8IML - chains 3 and K of the 41 polymer chains in the assembly; structure by electron microscopy, 2.74 A resolution.

# Chain 3
Name: CpcJ
Organism: Anthocerotibacter panamensis
Chain sequence (531 residues; each row starts with the number of its first residue):
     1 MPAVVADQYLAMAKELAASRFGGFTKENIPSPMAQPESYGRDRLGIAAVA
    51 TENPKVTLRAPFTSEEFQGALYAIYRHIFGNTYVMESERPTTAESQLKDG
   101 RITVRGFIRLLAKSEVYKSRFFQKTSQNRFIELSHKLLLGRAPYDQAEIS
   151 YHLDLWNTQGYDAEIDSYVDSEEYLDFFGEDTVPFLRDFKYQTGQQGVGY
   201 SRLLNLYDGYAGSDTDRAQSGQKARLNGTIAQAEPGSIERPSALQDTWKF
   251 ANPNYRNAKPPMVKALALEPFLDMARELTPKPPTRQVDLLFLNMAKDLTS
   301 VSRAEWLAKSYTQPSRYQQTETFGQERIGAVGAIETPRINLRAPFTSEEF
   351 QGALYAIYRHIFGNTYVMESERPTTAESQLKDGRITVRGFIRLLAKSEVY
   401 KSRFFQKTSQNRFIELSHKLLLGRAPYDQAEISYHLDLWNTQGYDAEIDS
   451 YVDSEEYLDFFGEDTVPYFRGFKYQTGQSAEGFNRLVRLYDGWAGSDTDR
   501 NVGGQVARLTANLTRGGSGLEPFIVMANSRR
Disordered / not traced: 271-286
Ligand contacts:
  - phycocyanobilin (CYC), molecule 1: Gly40, Phe189, Lys190, Tyr191, Gln195, Gln196, Gly197, Tyr200
  - phycocyanobilin (CYC), molecule 2: Arg76, Asn81, Thr82, Tyr83, Tyr210, Ala211, Ser213, Thr215, Arg217
  - phycocyanobilin (CYC), molecule 3: Thr92, Ser95, Gln96, Lys98, Asp99, Arg101
  - phycocyanobilin (CYC), molecule 4: Ser126, Gln127, Asn128, Gln146, Ile149, Ser150, Leu153, Trp156
  - phycocyanobilin (CYC), molecule 5: Phe323, Gly324, Gln325, Phe472, Lys473, Tyr474, Gln478, Ser479, Ala480, Phe483
  - phycocyanobilin (CYC), molecule 6: Arg359, Asn364, Thr365, Tyr366, Trp493, Ala494, Ser496, Thr498, Arg500
  - phycocyanobilin (CYC), molecule 7: Thr375, Ser378, Gln379, Lys381, Asp382, Arg384
  - phycocyanobilin (CYC), molecule 8: Ser409, Gln410, Asn411, Gln429, Ile432, Ser433, Leu436, Trp439

# Chain K
Name: CpcB
Organism: Anthocerotibacter panamensis
Chain sequence (172 residues; each row starts with the number of its first residue):
     1 MNDVFTRAIAQADLKGSFLLESDLDKLASFAKEGVKRLDAVAALTNNAPA
    51 IISDAAHKLFAEQQELIQPGGNAYPHRRMAACLRDMEIILRYVSYALLAG
   101 DASVLDDRCLNGLRETYNALGTPTQSVARAVQLMKDAAMVHLKSTANVTV
   151 GDCSSLYSEAATYFDKAAASIA
Ligand contacts:
  - phycocyanobilin (CYC), molecule 1: Val35, Lys36, Leu38, Asp39, Ala40, Ala42, Leu142, Lys143, Ser144, Thr145, Val148, Thr149, Val150, Gly151, Cys153, Tyr157
  - phycocyanobilin (CYC), molecule 2: His57, Ile67, Tyr74, Pro75, His76, Met79
  - phycocyanobilin (CYC), molecule 3: Leu66, Asn72, Ala73, Arg77, Arg78, Ala81, Cys82, Arg84, Asp85, Met86, Ile88, Tyr92, Arg108, Cys109, Leu113, Thr116, Tyr117, Leu120, Thr122, Pro123, Ser126, Val127, Ala130

# Interface between chain 3 and chain K
Residue-residue contacts (29):
  Phe122(3) - Arg108(K)  hydrogen bond (backbone-side chain)
  Gln123(3) - Arg108(K)
  Lys124(3) - Met1(K)
  Lys124(3) - Asp107(K)
  Lys124(3) - Asn111(K)  hydrogen bond (backbone-side chain)
  Thr125(3) - Asp107(K)
  Thr125(3) - Arg108(K)  hydrogen bond (backbone-side chain)
  Thr125(3) - Asn111(K)
  Ser126(3) - Asp107(K)
  Ser126(3) - Arg108(K)
  Ser126(3) - Asn111(K)
  Gln127(3) - Arg108(K)  hydrogen bond
  Leu153(3) - Arg84(K)
  Asp154(3) - Arg84(K)  salt bridge
  Trp156(3) - Arg91(K)
  Trp156(3) - Tyr92(K)
  Trp156(3) - Arg108(K)
  Asn157(3) - Arg84(K)
  Asn157(3) - Glu87(K)  hydrogen bond
  Asn157(3) - Ile88(K)
  Asn157(3) - Arg91(K)  hydrogen bond
  Gln222(3) - Asn111(K)  hydrogen bond (backbone-side chain)
  Lys223(3) - Asn111(K)  hydrogen bond
  Asn227(3) - Gly112(K)
  Asn227(3) - Glu115(K)
  Asn227(3) - Thr116(K)  hydrogen bond
  Gly228(3) - Ala119(K)
  Ala231(3) - Ala119(K)  hydrophobic
  Gln232(3) - Ala119(K)
Other interface residues (no listed pair), chain 3 (18 interface residues in all): Asn128, Gln146
Other interface residues (no listed pair), chain K (14 interface residues in all): Leu120

# In short
Chain 3 and chain K form an interface of 18 and 14 residues respectively; the contacts include 9 hydrogen
bonds and 1 salt bridge. Polar pairs include Asp154(3)-Arg84(K), Phe122(3)-Arg108(K) and Lys124(3)-Asn111(K).
One phycocyanobilin molecule is bound between chain 3 and chain K.
Here chain 3 is CpcJ and chain K is CpcB, both from Anthocerotibacter panamensis. Entry 8IML (Rs2I-Rs2II,
Rs1I-Rs1II, RbI-RbII cylinder in cyanobacterial phycobilisome from Anthocerotibacter panamensis (Cluster D))
was determined by electron microscopy together with 8IMI, 8IMJ, 8IMK, 8IMM, 8IMN and 8IMO from the same study.
